PDB entry 9M8M | electron microscopy, 2.30 A resolution | chains L and M of the 36 polymer chains in the assembly

== Chain L ==
Molecule: Reaction center protein L chain
Organism: Rhodothalassium salexigens DSM 2132
Reference sequence: A0A2L1K3Q4 (A0A2L1K3Q4_RHOSA); residues 0-274 here correspond to UniProt positions 1-275 (UniProt number = residue number + 1)
Sequence (275 residues; numbered 0 to 274; the number before each row is that of its first residue; numbering starts at 0):
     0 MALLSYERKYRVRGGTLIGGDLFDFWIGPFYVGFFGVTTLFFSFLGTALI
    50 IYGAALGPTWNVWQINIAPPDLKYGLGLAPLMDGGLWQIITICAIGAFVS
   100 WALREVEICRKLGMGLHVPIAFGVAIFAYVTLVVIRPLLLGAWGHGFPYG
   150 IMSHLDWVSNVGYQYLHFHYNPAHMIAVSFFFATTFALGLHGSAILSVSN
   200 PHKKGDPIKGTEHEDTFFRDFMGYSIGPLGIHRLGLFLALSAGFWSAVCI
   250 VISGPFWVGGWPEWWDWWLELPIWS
Disordered / not traced: 0
Ion coordination: bacteriochlorophyll a Mg site 1 near His153 (its only coordinating residue here); bacteriochlorophyll a Mg site 2 near His173 (its only coordinating residue here); Fe ion: His190, His231 (shared with His219(M), Glu234(M), His266(M) of chain M); Ca2+ near Asp265 (its only coordinating residue here)
Small-molecule neighbours:
  - Menaquinone 10 (A1L8Q): Ile26, Phe29, Tyr30, Val31, Val36, Leu39, Phe43, Trp100, Arg103
  - bacteriochlorophyll a (BCL), molecule 1: Leu21, Phe22, Val36
  - bacteriochlorophyll a (BCL), molecule 2: Thr46, Ile49, Phe97, Tyr128, Leu131, Phe146, Ile150, Met151, His153, Leu154, Val157
  - bacteriochlorophyll a (BCL), molecule 3: Phe97, Phe121, Ala124, Ile125, Ala127, Tyr128, Leu131, Trp156, Val157, Ser158, Val160, Gly161, Tyr162, Phe167, His168, His173, Ala176, Val177, Phe180, Phe181, Ser245, Ala246, Cys248, Ile249
  - bacteriochlorophyll a (BCL), molecule 4: Val157, Tyr162, His168, Phe181
  - bacteriochlorophyll a (BCL), molecule 5: His168, His173, Met174, Val177, Ser178, Phe181, Ala182, Phe185
  - bacteriopheophytin a (BPH), molecule 1: Thr38, Phe41, Ser42, Gly45, Thr46, Ile49, Ile89, Cys92, Ala93, Ala96, Phe97, Trp100, Glu104, Val117, Ala120, Phe121, Val123, Ala124, Tyr128, Phe146, Tyr148, Gly149, Ile150, His153, Phe180, Ala238, Leu239, Gly242
  - bacteriopheophytin a (BPH), molecule 2: Phe181, Thr184, Phe185, Leu189, Phe220, Met221
  - ubiquinone-10 (U10), molecule 1: Phe33, Phe34, Thr37, Phe40, Phe41, Leu44, Leu75, Gly76, Leu77, Trp86, Gln87, Thr90, Ile91, Ile94, Gly95, Val98, Ser99, Val133, Trp142
  - ubiquinone-10 (U10), molecule 2: Pro171, Met174, Ile175, Ser178, Trp263, Trp264, Trp266, Trp267
  - ubiquinone-10 (U10), molecule 3: Ile175, Ser178, Phe179, Ala182, Phe185, Ala186, Leu189, His190, Ala193, Ile194, Glu213, Asp214, Phe217, Met221, Tyr223, Ser224, Ile225, Gly226, Pro227, Ile230, Leu233, Leu237
  - ubiquinone-10 (U10), molecule 4: Arg232, Leu233, Leu235, Phe236
  - Z41 ((2S)-3-hydroxypropane-1,2-diyl dihexadecanoate): Pro171, Ala172, Ile175, Trp244, Ile251, Phe255, Trp256, Trp260, Trp263

== Chain M ==
Molecule: Reaction center protein M chain
Organism: Rhodothalassium salexigens DSM 2132
Reference sequence: A0A2L1K3U8 (A0A2L1K3U8_RHOSA); residues 1-323 here = UniProt positions 1-323
Sequence (323 residues; numbered 1 to 323; the number before each row is that of its first residue):
     1 MSEYQNIFTQVQVRGPTYPGVPLPVGNEPRTGKPGFNYWLGKIGNAQLGP
    51 IYLGWLGVASLLCGFVAIEIIGLNMAASVNWSPIEFIRQLPWLALEPPAP
   101 EYGLSLPPLQEGGWWLMAGFFLTASIILWWVRSYRRAVQLGMGTHVAWAF
   151 ASAIWLYLVLGFIRPLLMGSWAEAVPFGIFPHLDWTAAFSIRYGNLFYNP
   201 FHMLSIAFLYGSTLLFAMHGATILATSRFGGEREVEQIADRGTATERAGL
   251 FWRWTMGFNATMESIHRWAWWFAVLTTLTGGIGILLTGTVVDNWYLWGVK
   301 HGVAPAYPEVYPPTPDPAAMGGA
Disordered / not traced: 1, 320-323
Ion coordination: bacteriochlorophyll a Mg site 1 near His182 (its only coordinating residue here); bacteriochlorophyll a Mg site 2 near His202 (its only coordinating residue here); Fe ion: His219, Glu234, His266 (shared with His190(L), His231(L) of chain L)
Small-molecule neighbours:
  - Menaquinone 10 (A1L8Q): Leu214, Leu215, Met218, His219, Thr222, Thr245, Ala248, Gly249, Trp252, Met256, Phe258, Asn259, Ala260, Thr261, Met262, Ile265, Trp268, Phe272
  - bacteriochlorophyll a (BCL), molecule 1: Trp55, Ala59, Cys63, Phe120, Phe121, Ala124, Leu128
  - bacteriochlorophyll a (BCL), molecule 2: Leu61, Leu62, Phe65
  - bacteriochlorophyll a (BCL), molecule 3: Ile68, Tyr157, Leu160, Val175, Ile179, Phe180, His182, Leu183, Trp185, Thr186
  - bacteriochlorophyll a (BCL), molecule 4: Ile68, Ile71, Leu122, Ile126, Phe150, Ala153, Ile154, Leu156, Tyr157, Leu160, Phe177, Trp185, Thr186, Ala187, Phe189, Ser190, Asn195, Leu196, Phe197, His202, Ser205, Ile206, Leu209, Tyr210, Thr276, Thr277, Gly280, Gly281, Ile284
  - bacteriochlorophyll a (BCL), molecule 5: Thr186, Phe197, Tyr210
  - bacteriochlorophyll a (BCL), molecule 6: Phe197, His202, Met203, Ile206, Ala207, Tyr210, Gly211, Leu214, Phe272
  - bacteriopheophytin a (BPH), molecule 1: Ser60, Leu61, Gly64, Phe65, Ile68, Leu122, Ser125, Ile126, Trp129, Val146, Ala149, Phe150, Ala153, Ala273, Val274, Thr277
  - bacteriopheophytin a (BPH), molecule 2: Tyr210, Thr213, Leu214, Ala217, Met218, Trp252, Thr255, Met256
  - spirilloxanthin (CRT): Ile68, Glu69, Ile71, Gly72, Leu73, Met75, Phe86, Leu90, Leu106, Trp115, Leu116, Gly119, Phe120, Thr123, Tyr157, Leu158, Leu160, Gly161, Phe162, Trp171, Val175, Pro176, Phe177, Gly178, Ile179, His182
  - ubiquinone-10 (U10), molecule 1: Ile7, Phe8, Ile43
  - ubiquinone-10 (U10), molecule 2: Leu73, Ala76, Trp81, Ser82, Pro83, Phe86
  - ubiquinone-10 (U10), molecule 3: Ile87, Leu90, Pro91, Ile179

== How chain L and chain M interact ==
Pairs across the interface (209; chain L residue first):
  Ala1(L) with Arg253(M)
  Leu3(L) with Leu250(M), hydrophobic; Arg253(M); Asn259(M)
  Tyr5(L) with Arg241(M); Glu246(M)
  Glu6(L) with Leu250(M); Arg253(M), salt bridge; Trp254(M), hydrogen bond
  Tyr9(L) with Thr243(M), hydrogen bond; Glu246(M), hydrogen bond; Arg247(M); Leu250(M), hydrophobic; Trp254(M)
  Arg10(L) with Trp254(M)
  Trp25(L) with Trp254(M)
  Pro28(L) with Arg253(M); Trp254(M); Gly257(M)
  Phe29(L) with Trp254(M); Thr255(M); Met256(M); Gly257(M)
  Tyr30(L) with Trp254(M), hydrogen bond (backbone-backbone)
  Asn60(L) with Gly302(M), hydrogen bond (side chain-backbone)
  Trp62(L) with Gly302(M); Val303(M)
  Gln63(L) with Gly302(M), hydrogen bond (side chain-backbone); Val303(M); Ala304(M); Pro305(M)
  Asn65(L) with Tyr307(M)
  Trp100(L) with Thr255(M)
  Arg103(L) with Trp254(M), hydrogen bond (side chain-backbone); Thr255(M), hydrogen bond (side chain-backbone)
  Glu104(L) with Phe251(M); Trp252(M); Thr255(M)
  Ile107(L) with Phe251(M), hydrophobic; Trp254(M), hydrophobic; Thr255(M)
  Cys108(L) with Phe251(M), hydrophobic
  Lys110(L) with Trp254(M)
  Leu111(L) with Arg247(M), hydrogen bond (backbone-side chain); Phe251(M); Trp254(M), hydrophobic
  Gly112(L) with Arg228(M), hydrogen bond (backbone-side chain); Phe229(M)
  Met113(L) with Ala225(M); Thr226(M); Arg247(M); Phe251(M), hydrophobic
  Gly114(L) with Ala225(M), hydrogen bond (backbone-backbone); Arg228(M)
  His116(L) with Gln5(M), hydrogen bond (side chain-backbone); Ala221(M); Leu224(M); Ala225(M)
  Val117(L) with Ala221(M); Thr222(M); Phe251(M), hydrophobic; Trp252(M), hydrophobic
  Met151(L) with Tyr198(M), hydrophobic; Met203(M), hydrophobic; Val303(M); Pro305(M)
  Ser152(L) with Tyr307(M)
  Leu154(L) with Phe197(M)
  Asp155(L) with Tyr198(M), hydrogen bond; Pro305(M); Tyr307(M), hydrogen bond
  Val157(L) with Phe197(M), hydrophobic
  Ser158(L) with Phe197(M)
  Tyr162(L) with Ile191(M)
  His166(L) with Leu183(M); Asp184(M), salt bridge; Ala187(M)
  His168(L) with Leu183(M), hydrogen bond (side chain-backbone); Thr186(M); Ala187(M)
  Tyr169(L) with Phe180(M); Asp184(M), hydrogen bond
  Met174(L) with Phe180(M), hydrophobic
  Phe180(L) with Leu209(M); Thr213(M)
  Phe181(L) with Leu209(M), hydrophobic
  Thr183(L) with Thr213(M); Phe216(M)
  Thr184(L) with Leu209(M); Ser212(M); Ala273(M)
  Ala186(L) with Phe216(M)
  Leu187(L) with Ser212(M); Phe216(M); Ala269(M)
  Gly188(L) with Ala273(M)
  His190(L) with His219(M), hydrogen bond; Glu234(M), salt bridge; His266(M), hydrogen bond
  Gly191(L) with His266(M)
  Ser192(L) with His145(M), hydrogen bond (side chain-backbone); Val146(M); Ala149(M); Trp270(M), hydrogen bond
  Ile194(L) with Glu234(M); Ile238(M), hydrophobic; His266(M)
  Leu195(L) with His145(M); Glu263(M); His266(M); Arg267(M); Trp270(M), hydrophobic
  Ser196(L) with Met142(M); Gly143(M), hydrogen bond (backbone-backbone); His145(M)
  Val197(L) with Met142(M), hydrophobic; Val235(M), hydrophobic
  Ser198(L) with Glu263(M)
  Asn199(L) with Gly143(M), hydrogen bond (backbone-backbone); His145(M); Glu263(M), hydrogen bond; Arg267(M), hydrogen bond
  Pro200(L) with Gly141(M); Gly143(M)
  His201(L) with Tyr134(M); Val138(M); Gly141(M), hydrogen bond (backbone-backbone); Met142(M); Gly143(M)
  Lys208(L) with Leu140(M); Gly141(M); Val235(M)
  Thr210(L) with Glu236(M)
  Glu211(L) with Tyr18(M); Val21(M)
  His212(L) with Leu140(M), hydrogen bond (side chain-backbone); Met142(M)
  Glu213(L) with Val235(M)
  Asp214(L) with Asn45(M), hydrogen bond
  Thr215(L) with Tyr18(M); Gly20(M); Val21(M), hydrogen bond (side chain-backbone); Arg30(M); Leu140(M)
  Phe216(L) with Ser133(M); Arg136(M); Ala137(M); Leu140(M); Met142(M), hydrophobic; Val146(M), hydrophobic
  Arg218(L) with Tyr18(M); Gln47(M); Gly49(M); Pro50(M); Ile51(M)
  Asp219(L) with Arg30(M), salt bridge; Ile51(M); Tyr52(M), hydrogen bond (backbone-backbone); Arg132(M), hydrogen bond (backbone-side chain); Arg136(M)
  Phe220(L) with Trp129(M); Arg132(M), hydrogen bond (backbone-side chain); Ser133(M)
  Met221(L) with Ile51(M)
  Gly222(L) with Gly49(M), hydrogen bond (backbone-backbone); Ile51(M)
  Tyr223(L) with Leu40(M), hydrophobic; Asn45(M), hydrogen bond (side chain-backbone); Gln47(M); Leu48(M), hydrophobic
  Ser224(L) with Asn45(M), hydrogen bond (backbone-side chain)
  Ile225(L) with Gly44(M); Asn45(M), hydrogen bond (backbone-backbone)
  Gly226(L) with Asn45(M)
  Pro227(L) with Glu232(M)
  Leu228(L) with Asn6(M); Leu224(M), hydrophobic; Glu232(M)
  Gly229(L) with Ile43(M); Gly44(M)
  Ile230(L) with Phe216(M)
  His231(L) with His219(M), hydrogen bond; Gly220(M); Ile223(M); Glu234(M), salt bridge
  Arg232(L) with Tyr4(M), hydrogen bond; Asn6(M), hydrogen bond; Ile7(M), hydrogen bond (side chain-backbone); Phe8(M); Thr9(M), hydrogen bond; Lys42(M), hydrogen bond (side chain-backbone); Ile43(M), hydrogen bond (side chain-backbone); Leu224(M)
  Gly234(L) with Phe216(M)
  Leu235(L) with Ala217(M); Ala221(M), hydrophobic; Leu224(M), hydrophobic
  Ala238(L) with Thr213(M); Ala217(M)
  Trp264(L) with Trp92(M), hydrophobic; Phe180(M)
  Trp267(L) with Ile87(M); Arg88(M), hydrogen bond (side chain-backbone); Trp92(M)
  Leu268(L) with Arg88(M), hydrogen bond (backbone-side chain); Trp92(M), hydrophobic
  Trp273(L) with Ile84(M), hydrophobic; Ile87(M), hydrophobic; Arg88(M)
Also at the interface, not in a pair above, chain L (93 interface residues in all): Ala120, Leu189, Ala193, Asp205, Ile207, Gly209, Ala241, Glu269
Also at the interface, not in a pair above, chain M (103 interface residues in all): Leu23, Glu85, Thr144, Asn195, Tyr210, Leu215, Met218, Ser227, Ala248, Thr276, Ala306

== Overview ==
Chain L and chain M form an interface of 93 and 103 residues respectively, with 44 hydrogen bonds and 5 salt
bridges. Polar contacts include Glu6(L)-Arg253(M), His166(L)-Asp184(M) and His190(L)-Glu234(M).
Here chain L is Reaction center protein L chain and chain M is Reaction center protein M chain, both from
Rhodothalassium salexigens DSM 2132. Entry 9M8M (Structure of photosynthetic LH1-RC complex the Halophilic
Nonsulfur Purple Bacterium, Rhodothalassium salexigens) was determined by electron microscopy.
